Entry 6VZ8 (electron microscopy, 3.45 A resolution); this record covers chains K and O of the 16 polymer chains in the assembly.

# Chain K (and O)
Molecule: Acetolactate synthase small subunit 2, chloroplastic
Source organism: Arabidopsis thaliana
Notes: chain O of this document is another copy of the same molecule, construct and numbering; everything in this record applies to it too
Reference sequence: Q93YZ7 (ILVH2_ARATH); residue numbers follow UniProt; this construct covers 1-491
Chain sequence (491 residues; numbered 1 to 491; the number before each row is that of its first residue):
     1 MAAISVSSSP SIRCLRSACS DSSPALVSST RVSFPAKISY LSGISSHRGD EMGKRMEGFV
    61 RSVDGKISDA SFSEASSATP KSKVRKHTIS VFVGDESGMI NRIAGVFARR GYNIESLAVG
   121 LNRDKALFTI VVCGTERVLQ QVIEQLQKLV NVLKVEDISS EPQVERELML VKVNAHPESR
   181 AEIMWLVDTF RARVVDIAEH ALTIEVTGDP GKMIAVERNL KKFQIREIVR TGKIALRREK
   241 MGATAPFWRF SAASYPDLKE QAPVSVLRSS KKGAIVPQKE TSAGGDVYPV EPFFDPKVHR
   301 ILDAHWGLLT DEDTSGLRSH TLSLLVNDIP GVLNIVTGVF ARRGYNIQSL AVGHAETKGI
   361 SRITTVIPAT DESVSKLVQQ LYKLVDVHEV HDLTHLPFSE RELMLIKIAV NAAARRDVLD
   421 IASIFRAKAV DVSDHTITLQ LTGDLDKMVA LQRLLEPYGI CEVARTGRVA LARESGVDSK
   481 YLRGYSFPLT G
Disordered / not traced: 1-316, 476-491
Small-molecule neighbours: valine (VAL): Val326, Asp328, Ile329, Pro330, Gly331, Val332, Leu333, Val352, Ser361

# How chain K and chain O interact
Contacting residue pairs - 6 pairs, chain K then chain O:
  Arg416(K) with Arg416(O); Asp420(O)
  Leu419(K) with Ile424(O), hydrophobic
  Lys428(K) with Arg426(O)
  Ala429(K) with Ile424(O), hydrophobic
  Val432(K) with Leu454(O), hydrophobic
Also at the interface, not in a pair above, chain K (6 interface residues in all): Asp434

# Overview
6 residues of chain K face 5 of chain O across their interface. Ligands of chain K: valine.
Chain K and chain O are both Acetolactate synthase small subunit 2, chloroplastic (Arabidopsis thaliana); the
structure, Arabidopsis thaliana acetohydroxyacid synthase complex with valine bound, was determined by
electron microscopy (same publication as 6U9D, 6U9H and 6WO1).
